5LVN - chain A; structure by X-ray diffraction, 1.38 A resolution.

Chain A:
Molecule: 3-phosphoinositide-dependent protein kinase 1
From: Homo sapiens
Notes: EC 2.7.11.1
UniProt: O15530 (PDPK1_HUMAN); numbering as in UniProt (aligned over 50-359)
Sequence (311 residues; row label = number of the first residue in the row):
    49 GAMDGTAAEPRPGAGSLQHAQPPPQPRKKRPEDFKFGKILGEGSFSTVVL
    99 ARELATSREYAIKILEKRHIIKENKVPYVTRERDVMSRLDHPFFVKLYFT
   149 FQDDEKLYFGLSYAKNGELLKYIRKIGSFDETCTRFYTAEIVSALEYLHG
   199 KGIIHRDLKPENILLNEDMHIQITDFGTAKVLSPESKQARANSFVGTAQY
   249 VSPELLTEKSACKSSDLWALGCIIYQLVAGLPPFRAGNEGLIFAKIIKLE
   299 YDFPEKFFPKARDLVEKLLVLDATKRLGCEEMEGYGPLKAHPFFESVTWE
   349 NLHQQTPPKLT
Disordered / not traced: 49-74
Construct notes: expression tag (49); engineered mutation G288 (Tyr in O15530), A292 (Gln in O15530)
Modified / non-standard residues: S241 (phosphoserine; SEP)
Curated features (UniProtKB/Swiss-Prot):
  - active site: D205 (Proton acceptor)
  - binding site (ATP): S92 to S94, K111, S160 to A162, E166, E209, D223
  - modified residue: S241 (Phosphoserine), K304 (N6-acetyllysine), T354 (Phosphothreonine)
  - mutagenesis: S241 (S241A: No activation), A277 (A277V: 3-fold increase in kinase activity), T354 (T354A: Abolishes phosphorylation by MELK)
Residues lining bound ligands:
  - adenosine (ADN): L88, G89, E90, V96, A109, V143, L159, S160, Y161, A162, E166, E209, L212
  - dithiane diol (DTD): F242, V243, G244, T245, A246, V249, E287, F291
Reported in the primary citation:
  - binding site for adenosine: S94, E166
  - mutagenesis - K144A, K144E: decreased catalytic activity
  - mutagenesis - K144A, K144E: decreased binding to PIFtide
  - mutagenesis - K144E: increased binding to adenine
  - mutagenesis - V127L, L155E: unchanged catalytic activity on PS653

Summary:
Chain A binds dithiane diol and adenosine. Curated annotation (UniProt) lists active-site residue D205, 10
ATP-binding residues and 3 mutagenesis sites. The paper reports a binding site for adenosine at S94 and E166;
K144A and K144E reduce catalytic activity; 4 substitutions were tested in all.
Chain A is 3-phosphoinositide-dependent protein kinase 1 (Homo sapiens); the structure, Human PDK1 Kinase
Domain in Complex with Adenosine Bound to the ATP-Binding Site, was determined by X-ray diffraction, deposited
together with 5LVL, 5LVM, 5LVO and 5LVP.
